7UDY - chains D and E of the 5 polymer chains in the assembly; structure by X-ray diffraction, 2.40 A resolution.

Chain D (and E):
Protein: Designed channel QLLL
Notes: chain E of this document is another copy of the same molecule, construct and numbering; everything in this record applies to it too
Amino-acid sequence (26 residues; numbered 1 to 26; the number before each row is that of its first residue):
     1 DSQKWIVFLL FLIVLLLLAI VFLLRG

Chain D / chain E interface:
Contacting residue pairs - 22 pairs, chain D then chain E:
  Gln-3(D) with Ser-2(E); Gln-3(E); Ile-6(E)
  Ile-6(D) with Ile-6(E), hydrophobic
  Val-7(D) with Ile-6(E), hydrophobic; Leu-9(E)
  Leu-10(D) with Ile-6(E), hydrophobic; Leu-9(E), hydrophobic; Leu-10(E), hydrophobic; Ile-13(E), hydrophobic
  Phe-11(D) with Leu-9(E)
  Ile-13(D) with Ile-13(E), hydrophobic
  Val-14(D) with Ile-13(E), hydrophobic; Leu-16(E)
  Leu-17(D) with Ile-13(E), hydrophobic; Leu-16(E), hydrophobic
  Leu-18(D) with Leu-16(E), hydrophobic
  Ile-20(D) with Ile-20(E), hydrophobic
  Val-21(D) with Ile-20(E), hydrophobic
  Leu-24(D) with Ile-20(E), hydrophobic; Leu-23(E), hydrophobic
  Arg-25(D) with Leu-23(E)
Interface residues without a listed pair, chain E (12 interface residues in all): Leu-12, Leu-17, Leu-24

Overview:
The interface between chain D and chain E involves 13 residues on one side and 12 on the other.
Chain D and chain E are both Designed channel QLLL; the structure, Designed pentameric channel QLLL, was
determined by X-ray diffraction (same publication as 7UDV, 7UDW, 7UDX and 7UDZ).
